PDB entry 8SEB | electron microscopy, 3.24 A resolution | chains A and B of the 3 polymer chains in the assembly

Chain A:
Protein: Ubiquitin-like modifier-activating enzyme 7
Organism: Homo sapiens
UniProtKB: P41226 (UBA7_HUMAN); residues 1-1012 here = UniProt positions 1-1012
Amino-acid sequence (1012 residues; numbered 1 to 1012; the number before each row is that of its first residue):
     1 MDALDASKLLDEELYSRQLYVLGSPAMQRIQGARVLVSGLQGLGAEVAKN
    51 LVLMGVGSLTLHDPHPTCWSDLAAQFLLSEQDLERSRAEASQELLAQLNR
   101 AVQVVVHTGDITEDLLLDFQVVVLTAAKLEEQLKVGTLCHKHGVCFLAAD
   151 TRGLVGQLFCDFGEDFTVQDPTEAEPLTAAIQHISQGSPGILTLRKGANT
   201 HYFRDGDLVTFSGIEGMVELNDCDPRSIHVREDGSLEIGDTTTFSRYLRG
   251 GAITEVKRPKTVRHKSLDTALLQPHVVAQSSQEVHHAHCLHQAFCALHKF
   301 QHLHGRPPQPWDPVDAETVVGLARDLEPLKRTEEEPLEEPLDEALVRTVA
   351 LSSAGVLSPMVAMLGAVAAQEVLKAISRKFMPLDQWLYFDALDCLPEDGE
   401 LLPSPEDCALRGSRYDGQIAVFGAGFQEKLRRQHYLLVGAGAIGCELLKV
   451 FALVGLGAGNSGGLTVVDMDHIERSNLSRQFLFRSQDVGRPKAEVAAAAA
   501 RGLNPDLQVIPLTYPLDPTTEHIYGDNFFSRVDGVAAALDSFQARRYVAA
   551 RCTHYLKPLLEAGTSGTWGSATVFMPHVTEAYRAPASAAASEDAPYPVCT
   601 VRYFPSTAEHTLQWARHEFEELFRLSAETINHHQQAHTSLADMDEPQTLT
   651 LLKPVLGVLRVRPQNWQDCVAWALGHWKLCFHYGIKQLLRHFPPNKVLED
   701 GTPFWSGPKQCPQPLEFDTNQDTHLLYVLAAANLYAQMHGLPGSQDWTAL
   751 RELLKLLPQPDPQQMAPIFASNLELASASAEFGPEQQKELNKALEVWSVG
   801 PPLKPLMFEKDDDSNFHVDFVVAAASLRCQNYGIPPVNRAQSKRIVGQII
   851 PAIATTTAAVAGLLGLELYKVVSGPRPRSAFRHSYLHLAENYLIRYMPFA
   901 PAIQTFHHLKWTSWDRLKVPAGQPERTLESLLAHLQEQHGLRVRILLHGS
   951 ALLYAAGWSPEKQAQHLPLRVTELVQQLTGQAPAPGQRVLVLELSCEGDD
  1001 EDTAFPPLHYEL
Disordered / not traced: 1-23
Small-molecule neighbours: adenosine monophosphate (AMP): Val438, Gly439, Ala440, Gly441, Ala442, Val467, Asp468, Met469, Asp470, Lys492, Pro515, Leu516, Ala538, Leu539, Asp540, Ala544
Swiss-Prot annotation at these positions:
  - active site: Cys599 (Glycyl thioester intermediate)
  - modified residue: Ser266 (Phosphoserine)
  - natural variant: Glu397 to Leu1012 (deletion: Found in a small consanguineous family with learning disability; uncertain significance)
Reported in the primary citation:
  - catalytic residues: Cys599 (citing earlier work)
  - catalytic residues: Arg479 (by similarity / conservation)
  - mutagenesis - D468R: decreased catalytic activity on ISG15
  - specificity-determining residues: Ile894, Tyr896, Phe899 (by similarity / conservation)
  - mutagenesis - R602D, H691D, D999R/E1001K: decreased catalytic activity with Ubiquitin/ISG15-conjugating enzyme E2 L6
  - specificity-determining residues: Ser995, Asp999 (proposed by the authors, not directly observed)
  - mutagenesis - K492A: decreased catalytic activity with Ubiquitin-like protein ISG15 (chain B)

Chain B:
Protein: Ubiquitin-like protein ISG15
Organism: Homo sapiens
UniProtKB: P05161 (ISG15_HUMAN); numbering as in UniProt (aligned over 1-157)
Amino-acid sequence (157 residues; each row starts with the number of its first residue):
     1 MGWDLTVKMLAGNEFQVSLSSSMSVSELKAQITQKIGVHAFQQRLAVHPS
    51 GVALQDRVPLASQGLGPGSTVLLVVDKSDEPLSILVRNNKGRSSTYEVRL
   101 TQTVAHLKQQVSGLEGVQDDLFWLTFEGKPLEDQLPLGEYGLKPLSTVFM
   151 NLRLRGG
Disordered / not traced: 1-75
Covalently attached groups: adenosine monophosphate (AMP) linked to Gly157
Construct notes: engineered mutation Ser78 (Cys in P05161)
Swiss-Prot annotation at these positions:
  - region: Arg153 to Gly157 (Involved in the ligation of specific target proteins)
  - motif: Leu152 to Gly157 (LRLRGG)
  - site: Arg153 (Interacts with activating enzyme)
  - cross-link: Gly157 (Glycyl lysine isopeptide (Gly-Lys) (interchain with K-? in acceptor proteins))
  - mutagenesis: Arg44 (R44A: Does not affect ISG15 signaling, interaction with ITGAL or activation of SRC family tyrosine kinases), Ser83 (S83A: Does not affect ISG15 signaling, interaction with ITGAL or activation of SRC family tyrosine kinases), Tyr96 (Y96L: Reduces ISG15 signaling. Strongly reduces ISG15 signaling and abolishes interaction with ITGAL and activation of SRC family tyrosine kinases; when associated with D-102), Arg99 (R99A: Strongly reduces ISG15 signaling and abolishes interaction with ITGAL), Thr101 (T101A: Strongly reduces ISG15 signaling and abolishes interaction with ITGAL and activation of SRC family tyrosine kinases), Gln102 (Q102D: Reduces ISG15 signaling. Strongly reduces ISG15 signaling and abolishes interaction with ITGAL and activation of SRC family tyrosine kinases; when associated with L-96), Thr103 (T103A: Strongly reduces ISG15 signaling and abolishes interaction with ITGAL)
Reported in the primary citation:
  - mutagenesis - N89A, N89A/T125A/N151A, R92E, Q118A/D120K/R153D, T125A, N151A: decreased catalytic activity with Ubiquitin-like modifier-activating enzyme 7 (chain A)
  - specificity-determining residues: Trp123, Pro130 (by similarity / conservation)

Interface between chain A and chain B:
Pairs across the interface (53; chain A residue first):
  Glu173(A) with Lys90(B)
  Ala174(A) with Lys90(B)
  Glu175(A) with Lys90(B), salt bridge
  Leu177(A) with Arg92(B)
  Tyr202(A) with Arg92(B); Glu115(B), hydrogen bond
  Gln279(A) with Glu127(B); Gly128(B)
  Ser280(A) with Glu127(B)
  Gly441(A) with Gly157(B)
  Ala442(A) with Gly157(B)
  Ile443(A) with Gly156(B); Gly157(B)
  Leu539(A) with Arg155(B); Gly156(B); Gly157(B)
  Asp540(A) with Arg155(B); Gly157(B)
  Ser541(A) with Arg155(B)
  Phe542(A) with Leu121(B), hydrophobic; Arg153(B); Leu154(B); Arg155(B)
  Arg545(A) with Leu154(B); Arg155(B), hydrogen bond (side chain-backbone); Gly156(B), hydrogen bond (side chain-backbone)
  Gly563(A) with Leu154(B); Gly156(B)
  Thr564(A) with Gly156(B), hydrogen bond (backbone-backbone)
  Ser565(A) with Leu154(B)
  Trp568(A) with Asn89(B); Leu154(B), hydrophobic
  Gly569(A) with Leu154(B)
  Ser570(A) with Leu154(B)
  Pro585(A) with Asp120(B); Leu121(B), hydrophobic; Arg153(B)
  Ser587(A) with Gln118(B); Asp120(B), hydrogen bond
  Ala588(A) with Leu121(B), hydrophobic
  Glu592(A) with Arg155(B), salt bridge
  Arg844(A) with Arg155(B)
  Tyr885(A) with Trp123(B), hydrophobic; Asn151(B); Leu152(B), hydrogen bond (side chain-backbone); Leu154(B), hydrophobic
  Glu890(A) with Arg87(B), salt bridge
  Tyr892(A) with Thr125(B)
  Ile894(A) with Gly128(B); Asn151(B)
  Tyr896(A) with Trp123(B); Pro130(B)
  Phe899(A) with Pro130(B), hydrophobic
Interface residues without a listed pair, chain A (38 interface residues in all): Thr172, Ala198, Ala538, Arg583, Ala586, His887
Interface residues without a listed pair, chain B (23 interface residues in all): Gly91, Leu114, Phe149

Summary:
The interface between chain A and chain B involves 38 residues on one side and 23 on the other; the contacts
include 6 hydrogen bonds and 3 salt bridges. Among the polar pairs are Glu175(A)-Lys90(B), Glu592(A)-Arg155(B)
and Glu890(A)-Arg87(B). From the paper: catalytic residues Cys599(A) and Arg479(A); N89A, N89A/T125A/N151A and
R92E of chain B, among others, reduce catalytic activity with Ubiquitin-like modifier-activating enzyme 7
(chain A); 11 substitutions were tested in all.
Chain A is Ubiquitin-like modifier-activating enzyme 7 and chain B is Ubiquitin-like protein ISG15, both from
Homo sapiens; the structure, Cryo-EM structure of a single loaded human UBA7-UBE2L6-ISG15 adenylate complex,
was determined by electron microscopy, deposited together with 8SE9, 8SEA and 8SV8.
